PDB entry 7PMK | electron microscopy, 3.20 A resolution | chains 5 and I of the 22 polymer chains in the assembly

Chain 5:
Name: DNA helicase
From: Saccharomyces cerevisiae
Notes: EC 3.6.4.12
Reference sequence: A0A6A5PUY8 (A0A6A5PUY8_YEASX); residues 1-775 here = UniProt positions 1-775
Amino-acid sequence (775 residues; row label = number of the first residue in the row):
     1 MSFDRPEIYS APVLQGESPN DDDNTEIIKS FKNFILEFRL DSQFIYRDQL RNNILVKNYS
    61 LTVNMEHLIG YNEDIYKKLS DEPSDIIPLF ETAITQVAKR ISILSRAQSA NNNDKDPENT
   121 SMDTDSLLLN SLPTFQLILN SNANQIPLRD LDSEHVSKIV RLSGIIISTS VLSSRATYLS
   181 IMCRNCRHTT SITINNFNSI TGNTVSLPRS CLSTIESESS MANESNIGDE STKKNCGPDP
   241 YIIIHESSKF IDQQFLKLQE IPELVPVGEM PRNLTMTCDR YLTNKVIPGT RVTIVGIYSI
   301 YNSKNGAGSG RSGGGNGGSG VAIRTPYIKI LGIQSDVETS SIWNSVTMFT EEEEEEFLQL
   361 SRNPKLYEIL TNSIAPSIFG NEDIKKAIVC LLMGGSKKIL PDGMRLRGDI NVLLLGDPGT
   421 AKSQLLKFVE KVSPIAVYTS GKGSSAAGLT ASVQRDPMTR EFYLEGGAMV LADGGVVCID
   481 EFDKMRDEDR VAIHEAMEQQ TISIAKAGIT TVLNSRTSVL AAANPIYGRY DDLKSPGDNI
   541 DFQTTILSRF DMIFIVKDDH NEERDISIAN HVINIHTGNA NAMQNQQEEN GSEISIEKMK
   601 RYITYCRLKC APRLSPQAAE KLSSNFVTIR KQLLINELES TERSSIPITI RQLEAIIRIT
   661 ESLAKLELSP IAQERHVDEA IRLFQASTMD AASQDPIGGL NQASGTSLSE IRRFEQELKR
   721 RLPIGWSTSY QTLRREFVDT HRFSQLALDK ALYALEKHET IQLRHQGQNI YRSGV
Disordered / not traced: 1-19, 108-130, 199-204, 214-234, 306-319, 695-709, 741-744
Small-molecule neighbours:
  - AMP-PNP (ANP; phosphoaminophosphonic acid-adenylate ester), molecule 1: Ser-377, Ile-378, Phe-379, Asp-417, Pro-418, Gly-419, Thr-420, Ala-421, Lys-422, Ser-423, Gln-424, Asn-524, His-571, Val-572
  - AMP-PNP (ANP), molecule 2: Leu-406, Glu-498, Gln-499, Arg-549, Ile-650, Arg-651, Glu-654
  - Zn2+ (ZN): Cys-183, Cys-186, His-188, Cys-211, Cys-236

Chain I:
Molecule: Leading strand template DNA
Sequence (115 nucleotides; each row starts with the number of its first residue):
     1 GGGGGGGGGG GGGGGGGGGG GGGGGGGGGG GGGGGGGGGG GGGGGGGGGG GGGGGGGGGG
    61 GGGGGGGGGG GGGGGGGGGG GGGGGGGGGG GGGGGGGGGG TTTTTGGGGG GGGGG
Disordered / not traced: 22-100

How chain 5 and chain I interact:
Contacting residue pairs (14):
  Ser-445(5) with DG106(I), hydrogen bond to the phosphate
  Ala-447(5) with DT105(I), phosphate contact
  Gly-448(5) with DG106(I), phosphate contact
  Val-453(5) with DT104(I), sugar contact; DT105(I), phosphate contact
  Arg-455(5) with DT101(I), base contact; DT102(I), hydrogen bond to the base
  Arg-460(5) with DT101(I), hydrogen bond to the base
  Phe-462(5) with DT102(I), base contact; DT103(I), base contact
  Lys-506(5) with DT104(I), phosphate contact; DT105(I), salt bridge to the phosphate
  Ala-507(5) with DT103(I), phosphate contact; DT104(I), hydrogen bond to the phosphate
Interface residues without a listed pair, chain 5 (11 interface residues in all): Ala-451, Ser-452

In short:
Chain 5 and chain I form an interface of 11 and 6 residues respectively; the contacts include 4 hydrogen bonds
and 1 salt bridge. Polar contacts include Arg-455(5)/DT102(I), Arg-460(5)/DT101(I) and Ser-445(5)/DG106(I).
Chain 5 binds AMP-PNP and Zn2+.
Here chain 5 is DNA helicase (Saccharomyces cerevisiae) and chain I is Leading strand template DNA. Entry 7PMK
(S. cerevisiae replisome-SCF(Dia2) complex bound to double-stranded DNA (conformation I)) was determined by
electron microscopy together with 7PMN from the same study.
